5STV - chains A and B; structure by X-ray diffraction, 1.50 A resolution.

# Chain A
Protein: Pre-mRNA-splicing factor 8
Organism: Saccharomyces cerevisiae S288C
UniProt: P33334 (PRP8_YEAST); residue numbers follow UniProt; this construct covers 1836-2090
Sequence (258 residues; row label = number of the first residue in the row):
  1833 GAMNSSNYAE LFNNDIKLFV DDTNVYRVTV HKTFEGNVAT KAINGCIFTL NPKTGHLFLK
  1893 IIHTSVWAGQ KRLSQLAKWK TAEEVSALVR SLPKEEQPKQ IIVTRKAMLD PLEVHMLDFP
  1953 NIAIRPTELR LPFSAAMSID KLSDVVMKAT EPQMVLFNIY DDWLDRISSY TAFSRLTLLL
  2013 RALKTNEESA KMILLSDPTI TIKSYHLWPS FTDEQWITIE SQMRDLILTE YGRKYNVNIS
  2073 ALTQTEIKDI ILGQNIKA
Unresolved in the structure: 2070-2090
Differences from the reference sequence: expression tag (1833-1835)
Small-molecule neighbours: 2-bromo-N-ethylbenzamide (V86): Arg1962, Arg2013, Thr2017, Ile2059, Glu2062, Tyr2063
UniProt features mapped onto this chain:
  - mutagenesis: Asp1853 (D1853A: Alters protein folding. Severely impaired growth. Strongly reduced growth at 35 degrees Celsius; when associated with A-1854; D1853N: Reduced growth at 30 degrees Celsius ...), Asp1854 (D1854A: Reduced growth at 30 degrees Celsius. Strongly reduced growth at 16 degrees Celsius. Strongly reduced growth at 35 degrees Celsius; when associated with A-1853 ...), Thr1855 (T1855A: Reduced growth at 30 degrees Celsius. Strongly reduced growth at 16 degrees Celsius), Thr1936 (T1936A: Reduced growth at 30 degrees Celsius. Strongly reduced growth at 16 degrees Celsius), Arg1937 (R1937K: Severely impaired growth. Reduced growth at 30 degrees Celsius. Strongly reduced growth at 16 degrees Celsius)

# Chain B
Protein: A1 cistron-splicing factor AAR2
Organism: Saccharomyces cerevisiae S288C
UniProt: P32357 (AAR2_YEAST); aligned to UniProt positions 1-317 over residues 1-317
Sequence (308 residues; each row starts with the number of its first residue; note: 13 numbers in that range are skipped by the numbering (no residue carries them; nothing is unmodelled there); numbers below 1 keep their minus sign (Gly-3 is residue -3)):
    -3 GAMAMNTVPF TSAPIEVTIG IDQYSFNVKE NQPFHGIKDI PIGHVHVIHF QHADNSSMRY
    57 GYWFDCRMGN FYIQYDPKDG LYKMMEERDG AKFENIVHNF KERQMMVSYP KIDEDDTWYN
   117 LTEFVQMDKI RKIVRKDENQ FSYVDSSMTT VQENEL
   166 SSSSSDPAHS LNYTVINFKS REAIRPGHEM EDFLDKSYYL NTVMLQGIFK NSSNYFGELQ
   226 FAFLNAMFFG NYGSSLQWHA MIELICSSAT VPKHMLDKLD EILYYQIKTL PEQYSDILLN
   286 ERVWNICLYS SFQKNSLHNT EKIMENKYPE LL
Unresolved in the structure: -3 to 0, 166-169
Differences from the reference sequence: expression tag (-3 to 0); conflict Ser166 (Leu153 in P32357), Ser167 (Lys154 in P32357), Ser170 (Asp in P32357)
UniProt features mapped onto this chain:
  - region: Leu261 to Ile282 (Leucine-zipper)
  - modified residue: Ser253 (Phosphoserine), Thr274 (Phosphothreonine)

# Interface between chain A and chain B
Residue-residue contacts - 17 pairs, chain A then chain B:
  Gln1907(A) - Met195(B)
  Gln1907(A) - Leu199(B)
  Leu1908(A) - Met195(B)  hydrophobic
  Trp1911(A) - Glu194(B)
  Trp1911(A) - Met195(B)  hydrophobic
  Trp1911(A) - Phe198(B)  hydrophobic
  Asp1942(A) - Lys184(B)  salt bridge
  Asp1942(A) - Phe198(B)
  Glu1945(A) - Lys184(B)  salt bridge
  Val1946(A) - Ile189(B)  hydrophobic
  Val1946(A) - Glu194(B)
  Val1946(A) - Phe198(B)  hydrophobic
  His1947(A) - Glu194(B)
  Leu1949(A) - Lys184(B)
  Leu1949(A) - Ser185(B)
  Leu1949(A) - Arg186(B)
  Asp1950(A) - Arg186(B)  salt bridge

# Overview
9 residues of chain A and 8 residues of chain B are in contact; the contacts include 3 salt bridges. Polar
pairs include Asp1942(A)-Lys184(B), Glu1945(A)-Lys184(B) and Asp1950(A)-Arg186(B). Ligands of chain A:
2-bromo-N-ethylbenzamide. UniProt lists 5 mutagenesis sites on chain A.
Here chain A is Pre-mRNA-splicing factor 8 and chain B is A1 cistron-splicing factor AAR2, both from
Saccharomyces cerevisiae S288C. Entry 5STV (PanDDA analysis group deposition -- Aar2/RNaseH in complex with
fragment P03C11 from the F2X-Universal Library) was determined by X-ray diffraction (same publication as 5ST0,
5ST1, 5ST2, 5ST3, 5ST4, 5ST5 and 248 further entries).
